PDB entry 7SQI | X-ray diffraction, 1.70 A resolution | chains B and D of the 4 polymer chains in the assembly

Chain B:
Protein: Beta-ketoacyl-ACP synthase I
Source organism: Escherichia coli K-12
Notes: EC 2.3.1.41
UniProtKB: A0A6D2VX38 (A0A6D2VX38_ECOLI); numbering as in UniProt (aligned over 1-405)
Amino-acid sequence (405 residues; row label = number of the first residue in the row):
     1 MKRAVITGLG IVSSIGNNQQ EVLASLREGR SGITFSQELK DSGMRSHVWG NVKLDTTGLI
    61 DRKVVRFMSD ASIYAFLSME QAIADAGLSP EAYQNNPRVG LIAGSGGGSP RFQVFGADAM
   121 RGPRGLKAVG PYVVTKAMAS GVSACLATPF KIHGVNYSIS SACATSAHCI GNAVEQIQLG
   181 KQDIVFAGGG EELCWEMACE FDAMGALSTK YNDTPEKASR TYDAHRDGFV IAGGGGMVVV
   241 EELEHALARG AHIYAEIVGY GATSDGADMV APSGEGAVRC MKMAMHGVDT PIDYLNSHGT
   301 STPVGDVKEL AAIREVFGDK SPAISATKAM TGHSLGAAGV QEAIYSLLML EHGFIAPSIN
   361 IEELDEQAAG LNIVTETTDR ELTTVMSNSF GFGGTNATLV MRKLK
Covalent attachments: compound A7V linked to Cys163
Bound ions: Na+: Asn296, Glu342, Ser387, Asn388
Residues lining bound ligands:
  - A7V (N-{2-[(2Z)-3-chlorotetradec-2-enamido]ethyl}-N~3~-[(2R)-2-hydroxy-3,3-dimethyl-4-(phosphonooxy)butanoyl]-beta-alaninamide), molecule 1: Gly106, Gly107, Pro110, Ala162, Glu191, Met197, Glu200, Phe201, Met204, Gly205, Ala206, Val270, Ala271, Pro272, His298, Thr300, Thr302, Val304, Gly305, His333, Leu335, Phe390, Gly391, Phe392
  - A7V, molecule 2: Gln113, Val133, Val134, Ala137, Met138
What the authors report for this chain:
  - binding site for A7V: Cys163, His298, His333
  - catalytic residues: Cys163, His333
  - catalytic residues: His298 (citing earlier work)
  - self-association interface (contacts with another copy of this molecule); pairs are residue here / residue on that copy: Gln113-Glu200 (hydrogen bond)
  - conformationally variable residues (side-chain flip): Gln113

Chain D:
Protein: Acyl carrier protein
Source organism: Escherichia coli
UniProtKB: B7MJ81 (ACP_ECO45); residues 0-77 here correspond to UniProt positions 1-78 (UniProt number = residue number + 1)
Amino-acid sequence (78 residues; numbered 0 to 77; the number before each row is that of its first residue; numbering starts at 0):
     0 MSTIEERVKK IIGEQLGVKQ EEVTNNASFV EDLGADSLDT VELVMALEEE FDTEIPDEEA
    60 EKITTVQAAI DYINGHQA
Not modelled in the structure: 0, 77
UniProt features mapped onto this chain:
  - modified residue: Ser36 (O-(pantetheine 4'-phosphoryl)serine)
Covalent attachments: compound A7V linked to Ser36
What the authors report for this chain:
  - binding site for A7V: Ser36
  - post-translational modification sites: Ser36

Interface between chain B and chain D:
Residue-residue contacts - 21 pairs, chain B then chain D:
  Arg62(B) - Glu13(D)
  Arg62(B) - Gln14(D)  hydrogen bond (side chain-backbone)
  Arg62(B) - Gly16(D)
  Lys63(B) - Leu15(D)
  Lys63(B) - Gly33(D)  hydrogen bond (side chain-backbone)
  Lys63(B) - Asp38(D)  salt bridge
  Arg66(B) - Asp35(D)  salt bridge
  Arg66(B) - Asp38(D)  salt bridge
  Phe67(B) - Leu37(D)  hydrophobic
  Arg124(B) - Met44(D)
  Arg124(B) - Glu47(D)  salt bridge
  Arg124(B) - Glu53(D)  salt bridge
  Lys127(B) - Met44(D)
  Ala128(B) - Met44(D)
  Gly130(B) - Met44(D)
  Pro131(B) - Leu37(D)
  Pro131(B) - Val40(D)
  Pro131(B) - Glu41(D)
  Tyr132(B) - Leu37(D)
  Tyr132(B) - Asp38(D)  hydrogen bond
  Tyr132(B) - Glu41(D)
Interface residues without a listed pair, chain D (15 interface residues in all): Ala34, Asp56

In short:
The interface between chain B and chain D involves 10 residues on one side and 15 on the other, with 3
hydrogen bonds and 5 salt bridges. Among the polar pairs are Lys63(B)-Asp38(D), Arg66(B)-Asp35(D) and
Arg66(B)-Asp38(D). From the paper: catalytic residues Cys163(B), His333(B) and His298(B); a binding site for
A7V at Cys163(B), His298(B) and Ser36(D) among others.
Chain B is Beta-ketoacyl-ACP synthase I (Escherichia coli K-12) and chain D is Acyl carrier protein
(Escherichia coli); the structure, Crosslinked Crystal Structure of Type II Fatty Acid Synthase Ketosynthase,
FabB, and C14-crypto Acyl Carrier Protein ..., was determined by X-ray diffraction together with 7SZ9 from the
same study.
